PDB entry 9BEW | electron microscopy, 3.30 A resolution | chains A and E of the 18 polymer chains in the assembly

# Chain A
Protein: Envelope glycoprotein gp120
Organism: Human immunodeficiency virus 1
Amino-acid sequence (483 residues; numbered 31 to 513 plus 14 insertion-coded residues; 14 numbers in that range are skipped by the numbering (no residue carries them; nothing is unmodelled there); the number before each row is that of its first residue; a row labelled like 185A-185K holds insertion residues (185A, then the next letters in order)):
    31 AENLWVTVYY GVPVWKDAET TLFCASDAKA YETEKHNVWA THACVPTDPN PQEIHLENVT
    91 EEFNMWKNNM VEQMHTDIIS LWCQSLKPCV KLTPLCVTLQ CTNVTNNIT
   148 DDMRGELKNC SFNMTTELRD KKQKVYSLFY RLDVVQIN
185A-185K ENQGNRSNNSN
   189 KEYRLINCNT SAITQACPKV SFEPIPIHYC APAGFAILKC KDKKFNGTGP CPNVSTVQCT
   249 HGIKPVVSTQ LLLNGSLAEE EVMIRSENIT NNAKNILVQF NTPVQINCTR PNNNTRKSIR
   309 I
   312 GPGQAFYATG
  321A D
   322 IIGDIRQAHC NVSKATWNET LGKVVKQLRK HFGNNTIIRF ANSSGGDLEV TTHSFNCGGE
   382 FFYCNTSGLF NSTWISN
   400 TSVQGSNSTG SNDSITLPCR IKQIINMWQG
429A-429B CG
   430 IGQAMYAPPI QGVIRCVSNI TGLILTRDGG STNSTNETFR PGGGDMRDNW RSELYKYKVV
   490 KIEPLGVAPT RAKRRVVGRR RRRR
Disordered / not traced: 31-32, 61-64, 148-149, 185A-185K, 400-410, 506-513
Cystine bridges: Cys54-Cys74, Cys113-Cys429A, Cys119-Cys205, Cys126-Cys196, Cys131-Cys157, Cys218-Cys247, Cys228-Cys239, Cys296-Cys331, Cys378-Cys445, Cys385-Cys418
Covalently attached groups: N-acetylglucosamine (NAG) linked to Asn88, Asn133, Asn156, Asn160, Asn197, Asn234, Asn241, Asn262, Asn276, Asn295, Asn301, Asn339, Asn355, Asn363, Asn386, Asn392, Asn448; glycan linked to Asn332

# Chain E
Protein: Envelope glycoprotein gp41
Organism: Human immunodeficiency virus 1
Amino-acid sequence (153 residues; numbered 512 to 664; the number before each row is that of its first residue):
   512 AVGIGAVFLG FLGAAGSTMG AASMTLTVQA RNLLSGIVQQ QSNLLRAPEA QQHLLKLTVW
   572 GIKQLQARVL AVERYLRDQQ LLGIWGCSGK LICATNVPWN SSWSNRNLSE IWDNMTWLQW
   632 DKEISNYTQI IYGLLEESQN QQEKNEQDLL ALD
Disordered / not traced: 512-519, 547-559, 659-664
Cystine bridges: Cys598-Cys604
Covalently attached groups: N-acetylglucosamine (NAG) linked to Asn611, Asn637

# Interface between chain A and chain E
Residue-residue contacts (87; chain A residue first):
  Leu34(A) - Pro609(E)
  Leu34(A) - Trp610(E)  hydrogen bond (backbone-backbone)
  Trp35(A) - Val608(E)
  Trp35(A) - Pro609(E)
  Val36(A) - Thr606(E)  hydrogen bond (backbone-side chain)
  Val36(A) - Val608(E)  hydrogen bond (backbone-backbone)
  Val36(A) - Trp610(E)  hydrophobic
  Thr37(A) - Cys604(E)
  Thr37(A) - Ala605(E)
  Val38(A) - Leu593(E)  hydrophobic
  Val38(A) - Trp596(E)  hydrophobic
  Val38(A) - Leu602(E)
  Val38(A) - Ile603(E)
  Val38(A) - Cys604(E)  hydrogen bond (backbone-backbone)
  Val38(A) - Thr606(E)
  Val38(A) - Leu646(E)  hydrophobic
  Tyr39(A) - Ser534(E)
  Tyr39(A) - Leu537(E)  hydrophobic
  Tyr39(A) - Leu602(E)
  Tyr39(A) - Ile603(E)  hydrophobic
  Tyr39(A) - Trp623(E)
  Tyr40(A) - Leu537(E)
  Tyr40(A) - Leu544(E)
  Tyr40(A) - Tyr586(E)
  Tyr40(A) - Asp589(E)
  Tyr40(A) - Gln590(E)
  Tyr40(A) - Leu602(E)  hydrogen bond (backbone-backbone)
  Gly41(A) - Leu537(E)
  Gly41(A) - Gln540(E)
  Val42(A) - Trp628(E)
  Pro43(A) - Leu523(E)  hydrophobic
  Pro43(A) - Ala525(E)
  Pro43(A) - Ala526(E)  hydrophobic
  Pro43(A) - Gln540(E)
  Pro43(A) - Leu629(E)
  Val44(A) - Trp628(E)
  Trp45(A) - Leu523(E)  hydrophobic
  Trp45(A) - Ala526(E)  hydrophobic
  Trp45(A) - Leu629(E)  hydrophobic
  Lys46(A) - Asp632(E)
  Thr51(A) - Lys574(E)
  Leu52(A) - Lys574(E)
  Cys54(A) - Trp571(E)
  Asn67(A) - Lys567(E)
  Val68(A) - Lys567(E)  hydrogen bond (backbone-side chain)
  Ala70(A) - Lys567(E)
  Ala70(A) - Trp571(E)
  His72(A) - His564(E)  hydrogen bond
  Cys74(A) - Trp571(E)  hydrophobic
  Val75(A) - Gln575(E)
  Ile84(A) - Phe522(E)
  Leu86(A) - Leu523(E)
  Glu87(A) - Gly527(E)
  Asn88(A) - Gly527(E)
  Val89(A) - Leu629(E)  hydrophobic
  Gln103(A) - Lys574(E)
  Asp107(A) - Lys574(E)  salt bridge
  Leu111(A) - Lys567(E)
  Leu111(A) - Trp571(E)  hydrophobic
  Pro118(A) - Gln563(E)
  Pro220(A) - Ala578(E)  hydrophobic
  Ala221(A) - Leu544(E)
  Ala221(A) - Leu545(E)
  Ala221(A) - Ala582(E)
  Gly222(A) - Asn543(E)
  Gly222(A) - Leu544(E)
  Thr244(A) - Phe522(E)
  Lys490(A) - Arg585(E)
  Ile491(A) - Leu523(E)  hydrophobic
  Ile491(A) - Arg585(E)  hydrogen bond (backbone-side chain)
  Pro493(A) - Asp589(E)
  Leu494(A) - Tyr643(E)
  Val496(A) - Trp631(E)  hydrogen bond (backbone-side chain)
  Ala497(A) - Trp623(E)  hydrophobic
  Pro498(A) - Trp610(E)  hydrophobic
  Pro498(A) - Leu619(E)
  Pro498(A) - Trp623(E)  hydrogen bond (backbone-side chain)
  Pro498(A) - Trp631(E)
  Thr499(A) - Trp623(E)
  Arg500(A) - Leu619(E)
  Lys502(A) - Asn607(E)  hydrogen bond
  Arg503(A) - Trp596(E)
  Arg503(A) - Gly597(E)
  Arg503(A) - Cys598(E)
  Arg503(A) - Cys604(E)
  Arg503(A) - Ala605(E)  hydrogen bond (side chain-backbone)
  Arg503(A) - Thr606(E)
Other interface residues (no listed pair), chain A (60 interface residues in all): Asn33, Phe53, His66, Trp69, Ala73, His85, Ser110, Gln114, Ser115, Tyr217, Ala224, Glu492, Gly495, Ala501
Other interface residues (no listed pair), chain E (57 interface residues in all): Leu520, Gly521, Gly524, Met530, Ala533, Ala541, Ser546, Leu566, Val570, Leu592, Ile635, Ile642, Gln653

# Overview
60 residues of chain A face 57 of chain E across their interface; the contacts include 12 hydrogen bonds and 1
salt bridge. Among the polar pairs are Asp107(A)-Lys574(E), Val36(A)-Thr606(E) and Val68(A)-Lys567(E).
Here chain A is Envelope glycoprotein gp120 and chain E is Envelope glycoprotein gp41, both from Human
immunodeficiency virus 1. Entry 9BEW (Cryo-EM structure of the HIV-1 BG505 IDL Env trimer in complex with
3BNC117 and 10-1074 Fabs) was determined by electron microscopy (same publication as 9BER and 9BF6).
